9BFR - chains A and B; structure by electron microscopy, 3.19 A resolution.

[Chain A (and B)]
Name: Protein bride of sevenless
Organism: Drosophila melanogaster
Notes: chain B of this document is another copy of the same molecule, construct and numbering; everything in this record applies to it too
UniProtKB: P22815 (BOSS_DROME); residue numbers follow UniProt; this construct covers 32-530
Chain sequence (505 residues; each row starts with the number of its first residue):
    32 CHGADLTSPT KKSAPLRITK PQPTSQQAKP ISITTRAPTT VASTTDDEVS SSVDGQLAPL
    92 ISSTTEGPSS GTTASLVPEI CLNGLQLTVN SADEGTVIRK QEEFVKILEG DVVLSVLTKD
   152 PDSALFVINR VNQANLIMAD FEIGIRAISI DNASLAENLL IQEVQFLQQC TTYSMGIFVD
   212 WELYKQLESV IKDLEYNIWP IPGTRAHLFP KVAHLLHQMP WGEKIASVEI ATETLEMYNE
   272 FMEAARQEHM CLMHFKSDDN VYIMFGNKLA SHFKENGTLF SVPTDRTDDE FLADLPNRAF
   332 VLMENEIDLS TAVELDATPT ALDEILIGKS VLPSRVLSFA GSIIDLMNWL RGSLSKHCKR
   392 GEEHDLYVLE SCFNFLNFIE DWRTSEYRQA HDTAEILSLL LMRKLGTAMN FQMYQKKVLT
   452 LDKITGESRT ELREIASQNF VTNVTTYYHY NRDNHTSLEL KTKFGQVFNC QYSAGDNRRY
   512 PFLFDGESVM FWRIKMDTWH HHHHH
Not modelled in the structure: 32-107, 121-126, 392-395, 451-460, 502-520, 530-536
Construct notes: expression tag (531-536)
UniProt features mapped onto this chain:
  - glycosylation (N-linked (GlcNAc...) asparagine): N183, N307, N474, N485
Disulfides: C112-C201, C282-C501, C389-C403
Covalently attached groups: N-acetylglucosamine (NAG) linked to N183, N474, N485

[Chain A / chain B interface]
Residue-residue contacts (79):
  E260(A) - R524(B)  salt bridge
  E260(A) - K526(B)
  I261(A) - W523(B)
  I261(A) - R524(B)
  I261(A) - I525(B)  hydrogen bond (backbone-backbone)
  A262(A) - W523(B)
  T263(A) - F522(B)
  T263(A) - W523(B)  hydrogen bond (backbone-backbone)
  T263(A) - I525(B)
  E264(A) - M521(B)
  E264(A) - W523(B)
  L266(A) - L266(B)  hydrophobic
  L266(A) - Y269(B)  hydrophobic
  L266(A) - N270(B)
  L266(A) - W523(B)  hydrophobic
  Y269(A) - L266(B)  hydrophobic
  Y269(A) - I525(B)
  N270(A) - L266(B)
  M273(A) - M527(B)  hydrophobic
  L283(A) - M527(B)
  M284(A) - M527(B)
  M284(A) - T529(B)
  H285(A) - K526(B)
  H285(A) - M527(B)  hydrogen bond (backbone-backbone)
  H285(A) - D528(B)
  Y293(A) - R524(B)
  L300(A) - F522(B)  hydrophobic
  F304(A) - R524(B)
  E306(A) - K287(B)  salt bridge
  M521(A) - E264(B)
  M521(A) - M527(B)  hydrophobic
  M521(A) - D528(B)
  M521(A) - T529(B)
  F522(A) - T263(B)
  F522(A) - L300(B)  hydrophobic
  F522(A) - K526(B)
  F522(A) - M527(B)
  F522(A) - D528(B)  hydrogen bond (backbone-backbone)
  F522(A) - T529(B)
  W523(A) - I261(B)
  W523(A) - A262(B)
  W523(A) - T263(B)  hydrogen bond (backbone-backbone)
  W523(A) - E264(B)
  W523(A) - L266(B)  hydrophobic
  W523(A) - I525(B)
  W523(A) - K526(B)
  W523(A) - M527(B)
  R524(A) - E260(B)  salt bridge
  R524(A) - I261(B)
  R524(A) - Y293(B)
  R524(A) - F304(B)
  R524(A) - R524(B)
  R524(A) - I525(B)
  R524(A) - K526(B)  hydrogen bond (backbone-backbone)
  I525(A) - I261(B)  hydrogen bond (backbone-backbone)
  I525(A) - T263(B)
  I525(A) - Y269(B)
  I525(A) - W523(B)
  I525(A) - R524(B)
  I525(A) - I525(B)  hydrophobic
  K526(A) - E260(B)
  K526(A) - H285(B)
  K526(A) - F522(B)
  K526(A) - W523(B)
  K526(A) - R524(B)  hydrogen bond (backbone-backbone)
  K526(A) - K526(B)
  M527(A) - M273(B)  hydrophobic
  M527(A) - L283(B)
  M527(A) - M284(B)
  M527(A) - H285(B)  hydrogen bond (backbone-backbone)
  M527(A) - M521(B)  hydrophobic
  M527(A) - F522(B)
  M527(A) - W523(B)
  D528(A) - H285(B)
  D528(A) - M521(B)
  D528(A) - F522(B)  hydrogen bond (backbone-backbone)
  T529(A) - M284(B)
  T529(A) - M521(B)
  T529(A) - F522(B)
Other interface residues (no listed pair), chain A (26 interface residues in all): T265
Other interface residues (no listed pair), chain B (26 interface residues in all): T265

[Summary]
The chain A/chain B interface involves 26 residues from each chain, with 10 hydrogen bonds and 3 salt bridges.
Among the polar pairs are E260(A)-R524(B), E306(A)-K287(B) and I261(A)-I525(B). Covalently linked
N-acetylglucosamine: at N183(A), N474(A) and N485(A).
Both chains are Protein bride of sevenless (Drosophila melanogaster). Entry 9BFR (Cryo-EM structure of Bride
of Sevenless extracellular domain (dimer, Sevenless-bound form)) was determined by electron microscopy (same
publication as 9BFP, 9BFQ, 9BFS and 9BFU).
